Entry 5HFE (X-ray diffraction, 1.80 A resolution); this record covers chains A and B.

== Chain A ==
Name: Disks large homolog 4
From: Rattus norvegicus
Notes: fragment: PDZ-3 domain
UniProtKB: P31016 (DLG4_RAT); residues 302-402 here = UniProt positions 302-402
Chain sequence (119 residues; numbered 297 to 415; the number before each row is that of its first residue):
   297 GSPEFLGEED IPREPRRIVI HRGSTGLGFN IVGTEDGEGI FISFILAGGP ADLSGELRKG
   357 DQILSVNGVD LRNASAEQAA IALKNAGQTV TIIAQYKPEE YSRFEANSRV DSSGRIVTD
Construct notes: expression tag (297-301, 403-415); engineered mutation Thr330 (Gly in P31016), Ala372 (His in P31016)

== Chain B ==
Name: Cysteine-rich PDZ-binding protein
Notes: fragment: PDZ3-binding domain
UniProtKB: Q792Q4 (CRIPT_RAT); residues 1-9 here correspond to UniProt positions 93-101 (UniProt number = residue number + 92)
Chain sequence (9 residues; row label = number of the first residue in the row):
     1 TKNYKQTSV
Disordered / not traced: 1
Curated features (UniProtKB/Swiss-Prot):
  - region: Asn3 to Val9 (Sufficient for interaction with DLG4), Gln6 to Val9 (PDZ3-binding)

== Interface between chain A and chain B ==
Pairs across the interface (24):
  Gly322(A) with Val9(B)
  Leu323(A) with Val9(B), hydrogen bond (backbone-backbone)
  Gly324(A) with Val9(B), hydrogen bond (backbone-backbone)
  Phe325(A) with Ser8(B); Val9(B), hydrogen bond (backbone-backbone)
  Asn326(A) with Gln6(B), hydrogen bond; Thr7(B); Ser8(B), hydrogen bond
  Ile327(A) with Lys5(B); Gln6(B); Thr7(B), hydrogen bond (backbone-backbone)
  Val328(A) with Tyr4(B), hydrophobic; Lys5(B); Gln6(B)
  Gly329(A) with Tyr4(B); Lys5(B), hydrogen bond (backbone-backbone)
  Thr330(A) with Asn3(B)
  Glu331(A) with Asn3(B), hydrogen bond (backbone-backbone)
  Asp332(A) with Asn3(B)
  Ser339(A) with Gln6(B), hydrogen bond
  Ala372(A) with Lys5(B)
  Ala376(A) with Thr7(B)
  Lys380(A) with Ser8(B)
  Phe400(A) with Tyr4(B), hydrophobic
Interface residues without a listed pair, chain A (18 interface residues in all): Arg318, Leu379

== Overview ==
Chain A and chain B form an interface of 18 and 7 residues respectively; the contacts include 9 hydrogen
bonds. Polar pairs include Gly324(A)-Val9(B), Asn326(A)-Gln6(B) and Asn326(A)-Ser8(B).
Here chain A is Disks large homolog 4 (Rattus norvegicus) and chain B is Cysteine-rich PDZ-binding protein.
Entry 5HFE (The third PDZ domain from the synaptic protein PSD-95 (G330T, H372A double mutant) in complex with
...) was determined by X-ray diffraction.
